PDB entry 7Y65 | electron microscopy, 3.20 A resolution | chains L and D of the 6 polymer chains in the assembly

# Chain L
Name: C5apep peptide
Chain sequence (6 residues; numbered 1 to 6; the number before each row is that of its first residue):
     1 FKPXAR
Modified / non-standard residues: Phe1 (N-methylphenylalanine; MEA); ZAL (3-cyclohexyl-D-alanine) at position 4; Ala5 (2-amino-3-cyclohexyl-propionic acid; ALC); Arg6 (D-arginine; DAR)

# Chain D
Name: C5a anaphylatoxin chemotactic receptor 1
Source organism: Homo sapiens
Reference sequence: P21730 (C5AR1_HUMAN); residues 1-330 here = UniProt positions 1-330
Chain sequence (339 residues; each row starts with the number of its first residue):
     1 MDSFNYTTPD YGHYDDKDTL DLNTPVDKTS NTLRVPDILA LVIFAVVFLV GVLGNALVVW
    61 VTAFEAKRTI NAIWFLNLAV ADFLSCLALP ILFTSIVQHH HWPFGGAACS ILPSLILLNM
   121 YASILLLATI SADRFLLVFK PIWCQNFRGA GLAWIACAVA WGLALLLTIP SFLYRVVREE
   181 YFPPKVLCGV DYSHDKRRER AVAIVRLVLG FLWPLLTLTI CYTFILLRTW SRRATRSTKT
   241 LKVVVAVVAS FFIFWLPYQV TGIMMSFLEP SSPTFLLLKK LDSLCVSFAY INCCINPIIY
   301 VVAGQGFQGR LRKSLPSLLR NVLTEESVVR HHHHHHHHH
Not modelled in the structure: 1-31, 315-339
Differences from the reference sequence: expression tag (331-339)
Swiss-Prot annotation at these positions:
  - region: Asp10 to Asp18 (Required for CHIPS binding), Asp21 to Ser30 (Involved in C5a binding)
  - modified residue: Tyr11 (Sulfotyrosine), Tyr14 (Sulfotyrosine), Ser314 (Phosphoserine), Ser317 (Phosphoserine), Ser327 (Phosphoserine)
  - glycosylation: Asn5 (N-linked (GlcNAc...) asparagine)
  - mutagenesis: Asp2 to Ser30 (Strongly impairs C5a binding (45,000-fold)), Asp2 to Leu22 (Impairs C5a binding. Strongly impairs C5a binding; when associated with A-27), Asp10 (D10A: Strongly impairs C5a binding; when associated with A-15; A-16; A-18 and A-21. Moderately impairs CHIPS binding. Strongly impairs CHIPS binding ...), Tyr11 (Y11F: Weakly impairs CHIPS binding. Loss of CHIPS binding; when associated with F-14), Gly12 (G12A: Moderately impairs CHIPS binding), Tyr14 (Y14F: Weakly impairs CHIPS binding. Strongly impairs CHIPS binding. Loss of CHIPS binding; when associated with F-11), Asp15 (D15A: Strongly impairs C5a binding; when associated with A-10; A-16; A-18 and A-21. Moderately impairs CHIPS binding. Strongly impairs CHIPS binding ...), Asp16 (D16A: Strongly impairs C5a binding; when associated with A-10; A-15; A-18 and A-21), Asp18 (D18A: Strongly impairs C5a binding; when associated with A-10; A-15; A-16 and A-21. Impairs CHIPS binding. Strongly impairs CHIPS binding ...), Asp21 (D21A: Strongly impairs C5a binding; when associated with A-10; A-15; A-16 and A-18), Asp27 (D27A: Strongly impairs C5a binding; when associated with 2-D--L-22 Del), Cys144 (C144S: Fails to homodimerize), 3 further mutagenesis entries in UniProt
Disulfides: Cys109-Cys188
Reported in the primary citation:
  - mutagenesis - I91A, W102A, S171A: decreased signaling with C5apep peptide (chain L)
  - mutagenesis - I116F: increased signaling with C5apep peptide (chain L)
  - mutagenesis - S171A: unchanged signaling
  - mutagenesis - I116A/M120A: increased signaling
  - mutagenesis - D282E, Q305A: decreased signaling

# Chain L / chain D interface
Residue-residue contacts (24):
  Phe1(L) with Val176(D); Arg178(D); Leu187(D); Cys188(D); Gly189(D); Val190(D); Asp191(D)
  Lys2(L) with Gly189(D); Glu199(D), salt bridge; Ser266(D); Phe275(D)
  Pro3(L) with Leu187(D), hydrophobic; Lys279(D), hydrogen bond (backbone-side chain)
  ZAL_4(L) with Leu92(D); Pro113(D); Arg175(D); Cys188(D), hydrogen bond (backbone-backbone)
  Ala5(L) with Leu92(D); Ile116(D)
  Arg6(L) with Val190(D); Tyr192(D); Tyr258(D); Asp282(D); Val286(D)
Other interface residues (no listed pair), chain D (26 interface residues in all): His100, Leu117, Ser171, Val177, Gly262, Met265, Pro270
From the paper, about this interface:
  - interface residues, chain D: Ser171(D), Arg175(D), Arg178(D), Asp191(D), Glu199(D), Tyr258(D), Lys279(D), Asp282(D)
  - hot spots on chain D (mutagenesis) - R175A (3-50-fold), D191A (3-50-fold), E199A (3-50-fold), Y258A (3-50-fold), D282A (3-50-fold): decreased signaling with C5apep peptide (chain L)

# Overview
6 residues of chain L and 26 residues of chain D are in contact, with 2 hydrogen bonds and 1 salt bridge.
Polar contacts include Lys2(L)-Glu199(D), Pro3(L)-Lys279(D) and ZAL_4(L)-Cys188(D). From the paper: I91A,
W102A and S171A of chain D, among others, reduce signaling with C5apep peptide (chain L); interface residues
Ser171(D), Arg175(D) and Arg178(D) among others; 12 substitutions were tested in all.
Chain L is C5apep peptide and chain D is C5a anaphylatoxin chemotactic receptor 1 (Homo sapiens); the
structure, Cryo-EM structure of C5a peptide-bound C5aR1 in complex with Gi protein, was determined by electron
microscopy, deposited together with 7Y64, 7Y66 and 7Y67.
